PDB entry 5YQ7 | electron microscopy, 4.10 A resolution (low resolution: residue-level contacts below are approximate; hydrogen-bond / salt-bridge calls are withheld) | chains 9 and M of the 35 polymer chains in the assembly

[Chain 9]
Molecule: Alpha subunit of light-harvesting 1
Source organism: Roseiflexus castenholzii
Reference sequence: Q83XD1 (Q83XD1_9CHLR); residue numbers follow UniProt; this construct covers 1-42
Amino-acid sequence (42 residues; each row starts with the number of its first residue):
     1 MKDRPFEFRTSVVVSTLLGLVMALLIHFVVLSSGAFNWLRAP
Unresolved in the structure: 1-4, 41-42
Metal / ion sites: bacteriochlorophyll a Mg near His27 (its only coordinating residue here)
Small-molecule neighbours:
  - bacteriochlorophyll a (BCL), molecule 1: Val13, Thr16, Ala23, His27, Phe36, Trp38
  - bacteriochlorophyll a (BCL), molecule 2: Met22, Ala23, Ile26, His27, Phe36
  - beta,psi-caroten-4-one (KGD), molecule 1: Val12, Ser15, Thr16, Leu18, Gly19, Met22, Leu25, Ile26
  - beta,psi-caroten-4-one (KGD), molecule 2: Leu20, Ala23, Leu24, His27
Reported in the primary citation:
  - binding site for bacteriochlorophyll a: His27

[Chain M]
Molecule: Precursor for M subunits of photosynthetic reaction center
Source organism: Roseiflexus castenholzii
Reference sequence: Q83XD0 (Q83XD0_9CHLR); residues 336-641 here = UniProt positions 336-641
Amino-acid sequence (306 residues; row label = number of the first residue in the row):
   336 IDLHDEEYRDGLEGTIAKPPGHVGWMQRLLGEGQVGPIYVGLWGVISFIT
   386 FFASAFIILVDYGRQVGWNPIIYLREFWNLAVYPPPTEYGLSWNVPWDKG
   436 GAWLAATFFLHISVLTWWARLYTRAKATGVGTQLAWGFASALSLYFVIYL
   486 FHPLALGNWSAAPGHGFRAILDWTNYVSIHWGNFYYNPFHMLSIFFLLGS
   536 TLLLAMHGATIVATSKWKSEMEFTEMMAEGPGTQRAQLFWRWVMGWNANS
   586 YNIHIWAWWFAAFTAITGAIGLFLSGTLVPDWYAWGETAKIVAPWPNPDW
   636 AQYVFR
Unresolved in the structure: 641
Metal / ion sites: bacteriochlorophyll a Mg near His525 (its only coordinating residue here); Fe ion: His542, Glu557, His589 (shared with 1 residue of chain L)
Small-molecule neighbours:
  - bacteriochlorophyll a (BCL), molecule 1: Phe386, Phe473, Leu479, Tyr480, Thr509, Val512, Ser513, Phe519, Tyr520, His525, Ser528, Ile529, Leu532, Gly603, Leu607
  - bacteriochlorophyll a (BCL), molecule 2: Tyr520, Met526, Ile529, Phe530, Leu533, Gly534, Leu537
  - bacteriopheophytin a (BPH), molecule 1: Phe383, Phe386, Trp452, Leu456, Gly472, Phe473, Ala476, Ala596, Ala600
  - bacteriopheophytin a (BPH), molecule 2: Phe386, Ile393, Leu445, Tyr480, Ile483, Tyr484, Pro498, Phe502, Arg503, Ile505, Leu506, Trp508, Thr509
  - bacteriopheophytin a (BPH), molecule 3: Leu533, Thr536, Leu537, Met541, Trp575
  - Menaquinone 11 (MQE; 2-methyl-3-[(2E,6E,10E,14E,18E,22E,26E,30E,34E,38E)-3,7,11,15,19,23,27,31,35,39,43-undecamethyltetratetraconta-2,6,10,1 4,18,22,26,30,34,38,42-undecaen-1-yl]naphthalene-1,4-dione): Leu538, Met541, His542, Thr545, Gln572, Trp575, Trp581, Asn582, Ala583, Asn584, Ile588, Trp591, Phe595
Reported in the primary citation:
  - binding site for bacteriochlorophyll a: His525
  - Fe ion coordination: His542, Glu557, His589

[Chain 9 / chain M interface]
Pairs across the interface (4; chain 9 residue first):
  Val21(9) - Phe391(M)
  Leu24(9) - Phe391(M)
  Val29(9) - Trp403(M)
  Ser32(9) - Arg399(M)
Also at the interface, not in a pair above, chain 9 (6 interface residues in all): Leu25, Phe28
Also at the interface, not in a pair above, chain M (4 interface residues in all): Val395

[In short]
6 residues of chain 9 and 4 residues of chain M are in contact. Ligands of chain 9: bacteriochlorophyll a and
beta,psi-caroten-4-one. Ligands of chain M: bacteriochlorophyll a, 3 copies of bacteriopheophytin a and
Menaquinone 11. The paper reports a binding site for bacteriochlorophyll a at His27(9) and His525(M); Fe ion
coordination by His542(M), Glu557(M) and His589(M).
Chain 9 is Alpha subunit of light-harvesting 1 and chain M is Precursor for M subunits of photosynthetic
reaction center, both from Roseiflexus castenholzii; the structure, Cryo-EM structure of the RC-LH core
complex from Roseiflexus castenholzii, was determined by electron microscopy.
